PDB entry 5UMP | X-ray diffraction, 1.08 A resolution | chains A and B

[Chain A (and B)]
Name: Glyoxalase/bleomycin resisance protein/dioxygenase
Organism: Streptomyces sp. CB03234
Notes: chain B of this document is another copy of the same molecule, construct and numbering; everything in this record applies to it too
UniProt: A0A125SA29 (A0A125SA29_9ACTN); residues 1-124 here = UniProt positions 1-124
Chain sequence (140 residues; row label = number of the first residue in the row; numbers below 1 keep their minus sign (His-15 is residue -15)):
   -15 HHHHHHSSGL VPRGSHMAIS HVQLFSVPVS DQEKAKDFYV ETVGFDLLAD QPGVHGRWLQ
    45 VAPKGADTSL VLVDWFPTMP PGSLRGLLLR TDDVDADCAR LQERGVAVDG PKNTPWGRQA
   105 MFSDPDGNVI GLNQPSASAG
Unresolved in the structure: -15 to -1, 121-124
Construct notes: expression tag (-15 to 0)

[Chain A / chain B interface]
Pairs across the interface (96):
  His0(A) - Arg84(B)  hydrogen bond (backbone-side chain)
  Met1(A) - Val27(B)
  Met1(A) - Asp81(B)
  Met1(A) - Arg84(B)
  Met1(A) - Leu85(B)  hydrophobic
  Met1(A) - Arg88(B)
  Ala2(A) - Thr75(B)  hydrogen bond (backbone-side chain)
  Ala2(A) - Asp76(B)  hydrogen bond (backbone-backbone)
  Ala2(A) - Asp77(B)
  Ala2(A) - Asp81(B)  hydrogen bond (backbone-side chain)
  Ala2(A) - Arg84(B)
  Ile3(A) - Val27(B)  hydrophobic
  Ile3(A) - Pro47(B)  hydrophobic
  Ile3(A) - Leu73(B)  hydrophobic
  Ile3(A) - Arg74(B)
  Ile3(A) - Thr75(B)
  Ile3(A) - Asp81(B)
  Ile3(A) - Leu116(B)  hydrophobic
  Ser4(A) - Pro47(B)
  Ser4(A) - Ala50(B)
  Ser4(A) - Arg74(B)  hydrogen bond (backbone-backbone)
  His5(A) - Pro47(B)
  His5(A) - Ala50(B)
  His5(A) - Leu73(B)
  His5(A) - Arg74(B)  hydrogen bond (backbone-backbone)
  Val6(A) - Leu54(B)  hydrophobic
  Val6(A) - Leu71(B)  hydrophobic
  Val6(A) - Leu72(B)
  Val6(A) - Leu73(B)  hydrophobic
  Gln7(A) - Leu72(B)  hydrogen bond (backbone-backbone)
  Gln7(A) - Arg74(B)
  Gln7(A) - Asn117(B)
  Leu8(A) - Gly70(B)
  Leu8(A) - Leu71(B)
  Leu8(A) - Leu72(B)  hydrogen bond (backbone-backbone)
  Phe9(A) - Val6(B)  hydrophobic
  Phe9(A) - Phe9(B)  hydrophobic
  Phe9(A) - Gly70(B)
  Ser10(A) - Arg69(B)
  Ser10(A) - Gly70(B)  hydrogen bond (side chain-backbone)
  Thr26(A) - Met1(B)
  Val27(A) - Met1(B)
  Val27(A) - Ile3(B)  hydrophobic
  Pro47(A) - Ile3(B)  hydrophobic
  Pro47(A) - Ser4(B)
  Pro47(A) - His5(B)
  Ala50(A) - Ser4(B)
  Ala50(A) - His5(B)
  Asp51(A) - Asp51(B)
  Thr52(A) - Thr52(B)  hydrogen bond
  Leu54(A) - Val6(B)  hydrophobic
  Phe60(A) - Arg69(B)
  Phe60(A) - Gly70(B)
  Thr62(A) - Ser67(B)  hydrogen bond (side chain-backbone)
  Thr62(A) - Arg69(B)
  Met63(A) - Ser67(B)
  Met63(A) - Arg69(B)  hydrogen bond (side chain-backbone)
  Ser67(A) - Thr62(B)  hydrogen bond (backbone-side chain)
  Ser67(A) - Met63(B)
  Arg69(A) - Ser10(B)
  Arg69(A) - Phe60(B)
  Arg69(A) - Thr62(B)
  Arg69(A) - Met63(B)  hydrogen bond (backbone-side chain)
  Gly70(A) - Leu8(B)
  Gly70(A) - Phe9(B)
  Gly70(A) - Ser10(B)  hydrogen bond (backbone-side chain)
  Gly70(A) - Phe60(B)
  Leu71(A) - Val6(B)  hydrophobic
  Leu71(A) - Leu8(B)
  Leu72(A) - Val6(B)
  Leu72(A) - Gln7(B)  hydrogen bond (backbone-backbone)
  Leu72(A) - Leu8(B)  hydrogen bond (backbone-backbone)
  Leu73(A) - Ile3(B)  hydrophobic
  Leu73(A) - His5(B)
  Leu73(A) - Val6(B)  hydrophobic
  Arg74(A) - Ile3(B)
  Arg74(A) - Ser4(B)  hydrogen bond (backbone-backbone)
  Arg74(A) - His5(B)  hydrogen bond (backbone-backbone)
  Arg74(A) - Gln7(B)
  Thr75(A) - Ala2(B)  hydrogen bond (side chain-backbone)
  Thr75(A) - Ile3(B)
  Asp76(A) - Ala2(B)  hydrogen bond (backbone-backbone)
  Asp77(A) - Ala2(B)
  Asp81(A) - Met1(B)
  Asp81(A) - Ala2(B)  hydrogen bond (side chain-backbone)
  Asp81(A) - Ile3(B)  hydrogen bond (side chain-backbone)
  Arg84(A) - His0(B)
  Arg84(A) - Met1(B)
  Arg84(A) - Ala2(B)
  Leu85(A) - Met1(B)  hydrophobic
  Arg88(A) - Met1(B)
  Trp100(A) - Gln35(B)
  Trp100(A) - Pro36(B)
  Trp100(A) - Val38(B)  hydrophobic
  Leu116(A) - Ile3(B)  hydrophobic
  Asn117(A) - Gln7(B)
Interface residues without a listed pair, chain A (44 interface residues in all): Phe29, Gln35, Val38, Lys48, Leu68, Pro119
Interface residues without a listed pair, chain B (46 interface residues in all): Thr26, Gly28, Phe29, Gly37, Lys48, Leu68, Trp100

[In short]
44 residues of chain A face 46 of chain B across their interface; the contacts include 23 hydrogen bonds.
Polar contacts include His0(A)-Arg84(B), Ala2(A)-Thr75(B) and Ala2(A)-Asp81(B).
Both chains are Glyoxalase/bleomycin resisance protein/dioxygenase (Streptomyces sp. CB03234). Entry 5UMP
(Crystal structure of TnmS3, an antibiotic binding protein from Streptomyces sp. CB03234) was determined by
X-ray diffraction, deposited together with 5UMQ, 5UMX, 5UMY and 6BBX.
